PDB entry 3IXW | electron microscopy, 8.00 A resolution (low resolution: residue-level contacts below are approximate; hydrogen-bond / salt-bridge calls are withheld) | chains J and K of the 12 polymer chains in the assembly

== Chain J (and K) ==
Protein: Hemocyanin AA6 chain
From: Androctonus australis
Notes: chain K of this document is another copy of the same molecule, construct and numbering; everything in this record applies to it too
UniProt: P80476 (HCY6_ANDAU); residue numbers follow UniProt; this construct covers 1-626
Sequence (626 residues; row label = number of the first residue in the row):
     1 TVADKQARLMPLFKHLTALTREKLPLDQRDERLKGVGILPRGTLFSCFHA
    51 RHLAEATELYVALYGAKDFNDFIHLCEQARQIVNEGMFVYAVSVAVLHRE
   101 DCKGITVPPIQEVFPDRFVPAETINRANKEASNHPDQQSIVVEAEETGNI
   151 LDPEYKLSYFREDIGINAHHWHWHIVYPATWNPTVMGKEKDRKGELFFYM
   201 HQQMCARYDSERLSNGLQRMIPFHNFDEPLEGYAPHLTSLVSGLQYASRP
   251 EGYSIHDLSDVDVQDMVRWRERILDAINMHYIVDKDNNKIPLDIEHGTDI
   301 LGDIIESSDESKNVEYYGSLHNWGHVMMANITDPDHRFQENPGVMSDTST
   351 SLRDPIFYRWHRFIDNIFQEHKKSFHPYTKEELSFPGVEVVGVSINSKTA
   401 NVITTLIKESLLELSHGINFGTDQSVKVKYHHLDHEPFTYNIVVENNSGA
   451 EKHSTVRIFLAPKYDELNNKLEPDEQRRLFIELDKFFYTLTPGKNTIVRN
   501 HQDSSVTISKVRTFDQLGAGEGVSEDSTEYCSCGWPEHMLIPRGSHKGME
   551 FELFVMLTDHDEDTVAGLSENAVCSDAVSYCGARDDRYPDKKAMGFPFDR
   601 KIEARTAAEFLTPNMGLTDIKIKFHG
Swiss-Prot annotation at these positions:
  - binding site (Cu cation): His170, His174, His201, His321, His325, His361
  - modified residue: Ser374 (Phosphoserine)

== Chain J / chain K interface ==
Pairs across the interface (41; chain J residue first):
  Ala121(J) - Gly243(K)
  Glu122(J) - Ser242(K)
  Asn125(J) - Ser242(K)
  Asn125(J) - Gly243(K)
  Arg126(J) - Arg21(K)
  Ser132(J) - Asn419(K)
  Gly148(J) - Gln339(K)
  Asn149(J) - Gln339(K)
  Leu151(J) - Arg337(K)
  Gly232(J) - Phe338(K)
  Thr238(J) - Gly243(K)
  Ser239(J) - Asn125(K)
  Val241(J) - Lys129(K)
  Ser242(J) - Glu122(K)
  Ser242(J) - Asn125(K)
  Gly243(J) - Ala121(K)
  Gly243(J) - Glu122(K)
  Gly243(J) - Asn125(K)
  Gly243(J) - Thr238(K)
  Leu244(J) - Ala121(K)
  Leu244(J) - Glu122(K)
  Leu244(J) - Thr238(K)
  Gln245(J) - Leu244(K)
  Gln245(J) - Gln245(K)
  Ser248(J) - Glu340(K)
  Pro250(J) - Thr332(K)
  Pro250(J) - Glu340(K)
  Glu251(J) - Arg337(K)
  Glu251(J) - Phe338(K)
  Tyr253(J) - Pro250(K)
  Tyr253(J) - Tyr253(K)
  Thr332(J) - Pro250(K)
  Arg337(J) - Leu151(K)
  Arg337(J) - Glu251(K)
  Phe338(J) - Gly232(K)
  Phe338(J) - Tyr233(K)
  Phe338(J) - His236(K)
  Phe338(J) - Glu251(K)
  Gln339(J) - Gly148(K)
  Glu340(J) - Ser248(K)
  Asn419(J) - Ser132(K)
Other interface residues (no listed pair), chain J (37 interface residues in all): Ala18, Arg21, Thr43, Lys129, Thr147, Asp152, Ala234, His236, Leu240, Gly252, Asp335
Other interface residues (no listed pair), chain K (37 interface residues in all): Thr43, Arg126, Glu130, Asn133, Glu146, Thr147, Asn149, Ala234, Val241, Arg249, His336

== Overview ==
The chain J/chain K interface involves 37 residues from each chain. From UniProt: 6 Cu cation-binding residues
on chain J.
Both chains are Hemocyanin AA6 chain (Androctonus australis). Entry 3IXW (Scorpion Hemocyanin activated state
pseudo atomic model built based on cryo-EM density map) was determined by electron microscopy together with
3IXV from the same study.
